Entry 2D3Q (X-ray diffraction, 2.80 A resolution); this record covers chain A.

Chain A:
Molecule: Decolorizing Peroxidase
From: Bjerkandera adusta
Notes: EC 1.11.1.19
Sequence (442 residues; row label = number of the first residue in the row):
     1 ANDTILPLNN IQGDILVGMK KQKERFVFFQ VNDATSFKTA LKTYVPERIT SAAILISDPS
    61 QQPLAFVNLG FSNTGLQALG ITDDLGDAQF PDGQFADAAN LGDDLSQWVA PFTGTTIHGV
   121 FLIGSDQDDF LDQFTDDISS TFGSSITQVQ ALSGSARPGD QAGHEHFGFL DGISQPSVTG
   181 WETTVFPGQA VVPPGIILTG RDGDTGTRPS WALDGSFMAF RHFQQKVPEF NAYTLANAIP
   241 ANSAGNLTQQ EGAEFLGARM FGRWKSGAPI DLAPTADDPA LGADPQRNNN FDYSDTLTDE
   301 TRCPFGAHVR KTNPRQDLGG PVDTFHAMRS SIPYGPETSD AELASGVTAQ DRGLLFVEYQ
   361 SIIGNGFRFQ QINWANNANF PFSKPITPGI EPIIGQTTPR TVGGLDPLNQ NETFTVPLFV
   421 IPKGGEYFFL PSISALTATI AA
Not modelled in the structure: 1-3
Bound ions: heme Fe near H308 (its only coordinating residue here)
Ligand contacts: heme (HEM): E165, F167, F169, L170, D171, G172, I173, S174, F223, Q225, F261, R263, H308, V309, T312, N313, R315, R329, L354, F356, E358, F367, Q370, Q371, I393, I394, V420

In short:
Chain A binds heme.
Chain A is Decolorizing Peroxidase (Bjerkandera adusta); the structure, Crystal Structure of a Decolorizing
Peroxidase (DyP) That Catalyses the Biological Oxidation of Anthraquinone Derivatives, was determined by X-ray
diffraction (same publication as 3MM1, 3MM2, 3MM3 and 3AFV).
